PDB entry 8I5F | X-ray diffraction, 2.80 A resolution | chains A and B of the 4 polymer chains in the assembly

== Chain A (and B) ==
Molecule: Dedicator of cytokinesis protein 10
Source organism: Mus musculus
Notes: chain B of this document is another copy of the same molecule, construct and numbering; everything in this record applies to it too
UniProtKB: Q8BZN6 (DOC10_MOUSE); numbering as in UniProt (aligned over 1664-2150)
Sequence (494 residues; each row starts with the number of its first residue):
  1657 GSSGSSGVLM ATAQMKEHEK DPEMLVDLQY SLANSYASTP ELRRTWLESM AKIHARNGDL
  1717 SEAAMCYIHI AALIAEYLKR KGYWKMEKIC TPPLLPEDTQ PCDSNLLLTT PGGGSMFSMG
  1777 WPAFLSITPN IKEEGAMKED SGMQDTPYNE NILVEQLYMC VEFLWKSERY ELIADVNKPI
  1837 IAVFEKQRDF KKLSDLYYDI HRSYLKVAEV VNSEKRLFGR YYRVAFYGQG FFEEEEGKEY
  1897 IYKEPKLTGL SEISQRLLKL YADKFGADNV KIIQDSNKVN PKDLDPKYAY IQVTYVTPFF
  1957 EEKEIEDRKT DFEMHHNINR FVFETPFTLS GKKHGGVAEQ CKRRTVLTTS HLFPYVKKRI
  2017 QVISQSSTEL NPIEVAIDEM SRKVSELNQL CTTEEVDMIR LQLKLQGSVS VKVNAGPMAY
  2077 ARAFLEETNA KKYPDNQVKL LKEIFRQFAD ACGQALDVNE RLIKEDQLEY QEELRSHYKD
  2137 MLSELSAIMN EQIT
Unresolved in the structure: 1657-1677, 1741-1771, 1794-1802
Sequence notes: expression tag (1657-1663)

== Chain A / chain B interface ==
Pairs across the interface (35; chain A residue first):
  K1834(A) with E1841(B), salt bridge
  E1841(A) with K1834(B), salt bridge; Y1860(B)
  R1844(A) with K1965(B); E1969(B), salt bridge
  F1846(A) with Y1860(B); V1863(B), hydrophobic; A1864(B); V1867(B), hydrophobic
  K1847(A) with A1864(B)
  L1849(A) with Y1860(B), hydrophobic
  S1850(A) with H1857(B), hydrogen bond (backbone-side chain); Y1860(B); L1861(B)
  Y1853(A) with K1834(B); Y1853(B), hydrophobic; I1856(B), hydrophobic; H1857(B); Y1860(B), hydrophobic
  Y1854(A) with H1857(B)
  I1856(A) with Y1853(B), hydrophobic
  H1857(A) with S1850(B), hydrogen bond (side chain-backbone); Y1853(B); Y1854(B)
  Y1860(A) with F1846(B), hydrophobic; L1849(B), hydrophobic; Y1853(B), hydrophobic
  L1861(A) with S1850(B)
  V1863(A) with F1846(B), hydrophobic
  A1864(A) with F1846(B), hydrophobic; K1847(B)
  V1867(A) with F1846(B), hydrophobic
  D1963(A) with R1844(B)
  K1965(A) with R1844(B)
  E1969(A) with R1844(B), salt bridge
Also at the interface, not in a pair above, chain A (22 interface residues in all): E1827, A1830, T1966
Also at the interface, not in a pair above, chain B (20 interface residues in all): D1963, T1966

== Overview ==
Chain A and chain B form an interface of 22 and 20 residues respectively; the contacts include 2 hydrogen
bonds and 4 salt bridges. Among the polar pairs are K1834(A)-E1841(B), R1844(A)-E1969(B) and
S1850(A)-H1857(B).
Both chains are Dedicator of cytokinesis protein 10 (Mus musculus). Entry 8I5F (Crystal structure of the DHR-2
domain of DOCK10 in complex with Cdc42 (T17N mutant)) was determined by X-ray diffraction.
